Entry 7WK8 (electron microscopy, 3.61 A resolution); this record covers chains D and A of the 4 polymer chains in the assembly.

== Chain D ==
Molecule: Light chain of S3H3 Fab
Source organism: Mus musculus
Notes: antibody fragment or engineered binder
Amino-acid sequence (215 residues; numbered 1 to 215; the number before each row is that of its first residue):
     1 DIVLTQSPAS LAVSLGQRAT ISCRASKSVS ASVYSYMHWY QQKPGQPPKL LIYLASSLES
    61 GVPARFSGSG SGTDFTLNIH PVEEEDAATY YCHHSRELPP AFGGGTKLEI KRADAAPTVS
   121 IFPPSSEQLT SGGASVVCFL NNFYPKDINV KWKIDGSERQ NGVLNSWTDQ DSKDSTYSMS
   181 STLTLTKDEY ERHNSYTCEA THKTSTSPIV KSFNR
Disulfides: Cys-23/Cys-92, Cys-138/Cys-198

== Chain A ==
Molecule: Spike glycoprotein
Source organism: Severe acute respiratory syndrome coronavirus 2
UniProtKB: P0DTC2 (SPIKE_SARS2); aligned to UniProt positions 1-1205 over residues 4-1208 (the alignment contains insertions or deletions, so no single offset holds)
Amino-acid sequence (1258 residues; numbered 4 to 1261; the number before each row is that of its first residue):
     4 MFVFLVLLPL VSSQCVNLTT RTQLPPAYTN SFTRGVYYPD KVFRSSVLHS TQDLFLPFFS
    64 NVTWFHVISG TNGTKRFDNP VLPFNDGVYF ASIEKSNIIR GWIFGTTLDS KTQSLLIVNN
   124 ATNVVIKVCE FQFCNDPFLD HKNNKSWMES EFRVYSSANN CTFEYVSQPF LMDLEGKQGN
   184 FKNLREFVFK NIDGYFKIYS KHTPIIVREP EDLPQGFSAL EPLVDLPIGI NITRFQTLLA
   244 LHRSYLTPGD SSSGWTAGAA AYYVGYLQPR TFLLKYNENG TITDAVDCAL DPLSETKCTL
   304 KSFTVEKGIY QTSNFRVQPT ESIVRFPNIT NLCPFDEVFN ATRFASVYAW NRKRISNCVA
   364 DYSVLYNLAP FFTFKCYGVS PTKLNDLCFT NVYADSFVIR GDEVRQIAPG QTGNIADYNY
   424 KLPDDFTGCV IAWNSNKLDS KVSGNYNYLY RLFRKSNLKP FERDISTEIY QAGNKPCNGV
   484 AGFNCYFPLR SYSFRPTYGV GHQPYRVVVL SFELLHAPAT VCGPKKSTNL VKNKCVNFNF
   544 NGLKGTGVLT ESNKKFLPFQ QFGRDIADTT DAVRDPQTLE ILDITPCSFG GVSVITPGTN
   604 TSNQVAVLYQ GVNCTEVPVA IHADQLTPTW RVYSTGSNVF QTRAGCLIGA EYVNNSYECD
   664 IPIGAGICAS YQTQTKSHGS ASSVASQSII AYTMSLGAEN SVAYSNNSIA IPTNFTISVT
   724 TEILPVSMTK TSVDCTMYIC GDSTECSNLL LQYGSFCTQL KRALTGIAVE QDKNTQEVFA
   784 QVKQIYKTPP IKYFGGFNFS QILPDPSKPS KRSFIEDLLF NKVTLADAGF IKQYGDCLGD
   844 IAARDLICAQ KFKGLTVLPP LLTDEMIAQY TSALLAGTIT SGWTFGAGAA LQIPFAMQMA
   904 YRFNGIGVTQ NVLYENQKLI ANQFNSAIGK IQDSLSSTAS ALGKLQDVVN HNAQALNTLV
   964 KQLSSKFGAI SSVLNDIFSR LDPPEAEVQI DRLITGRLQS LQTYVTQQLI RAAEIRASAN
  1024 LAATKMSECV LGQSKRVDFC GKGYHLMSFP QSAPHGVVFL HVTYVPAQEK NFTTAPAICH
  1084 DGKAHFPREG VFVSNGTHWF VTQRNFYEPQ IITTDNTFVS GNCDVVIGIV NNTVYDPLQP
  1144 ELDSFKEELD KYFKNHTSPD VDLGDISGIN ASVVNIQKEI DRLNEVAKNL NESLIDLQEL
  1204 GKYEQGSGYI PEAPRDGQAY VRKDGEWVLL STFLENLYFQ GDYKDDDDKH HHHHHHHH
Disordered / not traced: 4-527, 594-1261
Disulfides: Cys-538/Cys-590
Sequence notes: variant Val-70 (Ala67 in P0DTC2), Ile-96 (Thr95 in P0DTC2), Asp-143 (Gly142 in P0DTC2), Asp-339 (Gly in P0DTC2), Leu-371 (Ser in P0DTC2), Pro-373 (Ser in P0DTC2), Phe-375 (Ser in P0DTC2), Asn-417 (Lys in P0DTC2), Lys-440 (Asn in P0DTC2), Ser-446 (Gly in P0DTC2), Asn-477 (Ser in P0DTC2), Lys-478 (Thr in P0DTC2), Ala-484 (Glu in P0DTC2), Arg-493 (Gln in P0DTC2), Ser-496 (Gly in P0DTC2), Arg-498 (Gln in P0DTC2), Tyr-501 (Asn in P0DTC2), His-505 (Tyr in P0DTC2), Lys-547 (Thr in P0DTC2), Gly-614 (Asp in P0DTC2), Tyr-655 (His in P0DTC2), Lys-679 (Asn in P0DTC2), His-681 (Pro in P0DTC2), Gly-682 (Arg in P0DTC2), Ser-683 (Arg in P0DTC2), Ser-685 (Arg in P0DTC2), Lys-764 (Asn in P0DTC2), Tyr-796 (Asp in P0DTC2), Lys-856 (Asn in P0DTC2), His-954 (Gln in P0DTC2), Lys-969 (Asn in P0DTC2), Phe-981 (Leu in P0DTC2), Pro-986 (Lys in P0DTC2), Pro-987 (Val in P0DTC2); insertion (209-210); conflict Arg-211 (Asn in P0DTC2), Glu-212 (Leu in P0DTC2), Pro-213 (Val in P0DTC2), Glu-214 (Arg in P0DTC2); expression tag (1209-1261)
Swiss-Prot annotation at these positions:
  - glycosylation (N-linked (GlcNAc...) asparagine): Asn-20 (complex), Asn-64 (hybrid), Asn-334 (complex), Asn-606 (hybrid)

== Interface between chain D and chain A ==
Contacting residue pairs - 9 pairs, chain D then chain A:
  Ala-31(D) / Ser-555(A)
  Ala-31(D) / Asn-556(A)
  Ser-32(D) / Ser-555(A)  hydrogen bond (side chain-backbone)
  Ser-32(D) / Ile-584(A)
  Tyr-34(D) / Leu-582(A)
  Tyr-36(D) / Glu-554(A)
  Ser-95(D) / Glu-554(A)
  Arg-96(D) / Glu-554(A)
  Arg-96(D) / Asn-556(A)
Interface residues without a listed pair, chain D (8 interface residues in all): Val-33, Leu-98
Interface residues without a listed pair, chain A (8 interface residues in all): Asn-536, Lys-557, Lys-558
The authors on this interface:
  - specific contacts: Ser-32(D)/Ser-555(A) (hydrogen bond), Ser-32(D)/Ile-584(A), Glu-554(A)/Arg-96(D), Glu-554(A)/Ser-95(D), Ser-555(A)/Ala-31(D), Asn-556(A)/Arg-96(D), Asn-556(A)/Ala-31(D)
  - epitope / paratope residues, chain D: Ser-32(D)
  - epitope / paratope residues, chain A: Glu-554(A), Ser-555(A), Asn-556(A), Ile-584(A)

== Summary ==
The chain D/chain A interface involves 8 residues from each chain, with 1 hydrogen bond. The hydrogen-bonded
pair is Ser-32(D)/Ser-555(A). The authors report a hydrogen bond between Ser-32(D) and Ser-555(A); contacts
between Ser-32(D) and Ile-584(A), Glu-554(A) and Arg-96(D) and Glu-554(A) and Ser-95(D) among others. From the
paper: epitope/paratope residues Ser-32(D) and Glu-554(A) among others.
Here chain D is Light chain of S3H3 Fab (Mus musculus) and chain A is Spike glycoprotein (Severe acute
respiratory syndrome coronavirus 2). Entry 7WK8 (SARS-CoV-2 Omicron spike protein SD1 in complex with S3H3
Fab) was determined by electron microscopy, deposited together with 7WK4, 7WK6, 7WK9, 7WKA, 7WVP and 7WVQ.
